Entry 7X4M (electron microscopy, 3.34 A resolution); this record covers chains H and B of the 6 polymer chains in the assembly.

# Chain H
Molecule: 8A10 heavy chain
Source organism: Mus musculus
Amino-acid sequence (118 residues; numbered 1 to 118; the number before each row is that of its first residue):
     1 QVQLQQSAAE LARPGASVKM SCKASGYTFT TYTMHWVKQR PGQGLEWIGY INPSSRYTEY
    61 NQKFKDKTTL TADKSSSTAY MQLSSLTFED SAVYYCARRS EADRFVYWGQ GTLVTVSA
Unresolved in the structure: 1
Disulfide bonds: Cys22-Cys96

# Chain B
Molecule: VP2
Source organism: Coxsackievirus B1
Reference sequence: A0A2S0RQC2 (A0A2S0RQC2_9ENTO); residues 1-263 here correspond to UniProt positions 70-332 (UniProt number = residue number + 69)
Amino-acid sequence (263 residues; numbered 1 to 263; the number before each row is that of its first residue):
     1 SPSAEECGYS DRVRSITLGN STITTQECAN VVVGYGVWPE YLKDNEATAE DQPTQPDVAT
    61 CRFYTLESVQ WMKNSAGWWW KLPDALSQMG LFGQNMQYHY LGRTGYTIHV QCNASKFHQG
   121 CLLVVCVPEA EMGCSNLNNT PEFSELSGGD SARMFTDTQV GESNAKKVQT AVWNAGMGVG
   181 VGNLTIFPHQ WINLRTNNSA TLVMPYINSV PMDNMFRHNN LTLMIIPFVP LNYSEGSSPY
   241 VPITVTIAPM CAEYNGLRLA SNQ
Unresolved in the structure: 1-9, 262-263

# How chain H and chain B interact
Residue-residue contacts (9; chain H residue first):
  Tyr50(H) with Glu162(B)
  Asn52(H) with Gln159(B)
  Ser55(H) with Gln159(B)
  Tyr57(H) with Gln159(B); Gly161(B)
  Glu59(H) with Gly161(B); Glu162(B), hydrogen bond (side chain-backbone); Ser163(B), hydrogen bond
  Arg99(H) with Leu137(B)
Interface residues without a listed pair, chain B (6 interface residues in all): Val160

# In short
Chain H and chain B each contribute 6 residues to their interface, with 2 hydrogen bonds. Among the polar
pairs are Glu59(H)-Glu162(B) and Glu59(H)-Ser163(B).
Here chain H is 8A10 heavy chain (Mus musculus) and chain B is VP2 (Coxsackievirus B1). Entry 7X4M (Cryo-EM
structure of Coxsackievirus B1 mature virion in complex with nAb 8A10 (classified from CVB1 mature ...) was
determined by electron microscopy together with 7X2G, 7X2I, 7X2O, 7X2T, 7X2W, 7X35 and 7 further entries from
the same study.
